Entry 4J1W (X-ray diffraction, 2.72 A resolution); this record covers chains A and B.

== Chain A (and B) ==
Name: Epoxidase
Source organism: Streptomyces wedmorensis
Notes: fragment: Metal and substrate binding domains; chain B of this document is another copy of the same molecule, construct and numbering; everything in this record applies to it too
UniProtKB: Q56185 (Q56185_STRWE); numbering as in UniProt (aligned over 1-198)
Sequence (198 residues; numbered 1 to 198; the number before each row is that of its first residue):
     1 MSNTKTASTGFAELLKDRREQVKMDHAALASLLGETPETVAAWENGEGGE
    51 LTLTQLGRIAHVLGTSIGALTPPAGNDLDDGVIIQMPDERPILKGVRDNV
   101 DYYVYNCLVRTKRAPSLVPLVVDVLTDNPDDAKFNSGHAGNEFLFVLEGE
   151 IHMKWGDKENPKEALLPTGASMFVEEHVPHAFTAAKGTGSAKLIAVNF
Not modelled in the structure: 1-4
UniProt features mapped onto this chain:
  - DNA-binding region: His26 to Asn45 (H-T-H motif)
  - binding site (substrate): Lys23, Arg97, Tyr105, Asn135 to His138, Glu142
  - binding site (Fe cation): His138, Glu142, His180
  - mutagenesis: Lys23 (K23A: Abolishes (S)-2-hydroxypropylphosphonic acid epoxidase activity), Tyr105 (Y105F: Abolishes (S)-2-hydroxypropylphosphonic acid epoxidase activity), Glu142 (E142A: Abolishes (S)-2-hydroxypropylphosphonic acid epoxidase activity)
Metal / ion sites: Fe2+: His138, Glu142, His180 (together with Fosfomycin, bound form)
Ligand contacts: Fosfomycin, bound form (FFQ; [(1R)-1-hydroxypropyl]phosphonic acid): Arg97, Tyr103, Tyr105, Val122, Asn135, His138, Glu142, Leu144, His180, Phe182, Leu193, Ala195

== Interface between chain A and chain B ==
Contacting residue pairs (62; chain A residue first):
  Ala7(A) - Leu53(B)
  Ala7(A) - Ile67(B)  hydrophobic
  Ser8(A) - Leu53(B)
  Ser8(A) - Thr54(B)
  Phe11(A) - Leu53(B)  hydrophobic
  Arg18(A) - Pro115(B)  hydrogen bond (side chain-backbone)
  Gln21(A) - Val118(B)
  Val22(A) - Leu93(B)
  Val22(A) - Arg110(B)
  Lys23(A) - Leu93(B)
  Lys23(A) - Tyr105(B)
  Lys23(A) - Leu120(B)
  Met24(A) - Leu93(B)
  Ala28(A) - Leu93(B)  hydrophobic
  Gly48(A) - Leu53(B)
  Gly49(A) - Thr52(B)
  Gly49(A) - Leu53(B)  hydrogen bond (backbone-backbone)
  Gly49(A) - Thr54(B)  hydrogen bond (backbone-backbone)
  Glu50(A) - Thr52(B)
  Leu51(A) - Leu51(B)
  Leu51(A) - Thr52(B)
  Leu51(A) - Leu53(B)  hydrogen bond (backbone-backbone)
  Thr52(A) - Gly49(B)
  Thr52(A) - Glu50(B)
  Thr52(A) - Leu51(B)
  Leu53(A) - Ala7(B)
  Leu53(A) - Ser8(B)
  Leu53(A) - Phe11(B)  hydrophobic
  Leu53(A) - Gly48(B)
  Leu53(A) - Gly49(B)  hydrogen bond (backbone-backbone)
  Leu53(A) - Leu51(B)  hydrogen bond (backbone-backbone)
  Thr54(A) - Ser8(B)
  Thr54(A) - Gly49(B)  hydrogen bond (backbone-backbone)
  Leu56(A) - Leu56(B)  hydrophobic
  His61(A) - Lys112(B)  hydrogen bond
  Gly64(A) - Lys112(B)
  Gly64(A) - Pro115(B)
  Thr65(A) - Ala74(B)
  Thr65(A) - Pro115(B)
  Ser66(A) - Pro73(B)
  Ser66(A) - Ala74(B)
  Ile67(A) - Thr71(B)
  Gly68(A) - Gly68(B)
  Gly68(A) - Thr71(B)
  Thr71(A) - Ile67(B)
  Thr71(A) - Gly68(B)
  Pro72(A) - Ser66(B)
  Pro73(A) - Ser66(B)
  Ala74(A) - Thr65(B)
  Ala74(A) - Ser66(B)
  Leu93(A) - Val22(B)
  Leu93(A) - Lys23(B)
  Leu93(A) - Met24(B)
  Tyr105(A) - Lys23(B)
  Arg110(A) - Val22(B)
  Lys112(A) - His61(B)  hydrogen bond
  Lys112(A) - Gly64(B)
  Pro115(A) - Arg18(B)  hydrogen bond (backbone-side chain)
  Pro115(A) - Gly64(B)
  Pro115(A) - Thr65(B)
  Val118(A) - Gln21(B)
  Leu120(A) - Lys23(B)
Also at the interface, not in a pair above, chain A (37 interface residues in all): Gly57, Cys107, Thr111
Also at the interface, not in a pair above, chain B (38 interface residues in all): Ala28, Gly57, Pro72, Cys107, Thr111, Ser116

== Summary ==
Chain A and chain B form an interface of 37 and 38 residues respectively, with 10 hydrogen bonds. Among the
polar pairs are Arg18(A)-Pro115(B), His61(A)-Lys112(B) and Gly49(A)-Leu53(B). Bound to chain A: Fosfomycin,
bound form.
Both chains are Epoxidase (Streptomyces wedmorensis). Entry 4J1W (Crystal Structure of Fe(II)-HppE with
alternative substrate (R)-1-HPP) was determined by X-ray diffraction together with 4J1X from the same study.
